5ZEF - chains A and B; structure by X-ray diffraction, 2.01 A resolution.

# Chain A (and B)
Molecule: Arginase
Source organism: Entamoeba histolytica
Notes: EC 3.5.3.1; chain B of this document is another copy of the same molecule, construct and numbering; everything in this record applies to it too
UniProtKB: C4LSS0 (C4LSS0_ENTHI); residues 1-296 here = UniProt positions 1-296
Sequence (312 residues; each row starts with the number of its first residue; numbers below 1 keep their minus sign (His-15 is residue -15)):
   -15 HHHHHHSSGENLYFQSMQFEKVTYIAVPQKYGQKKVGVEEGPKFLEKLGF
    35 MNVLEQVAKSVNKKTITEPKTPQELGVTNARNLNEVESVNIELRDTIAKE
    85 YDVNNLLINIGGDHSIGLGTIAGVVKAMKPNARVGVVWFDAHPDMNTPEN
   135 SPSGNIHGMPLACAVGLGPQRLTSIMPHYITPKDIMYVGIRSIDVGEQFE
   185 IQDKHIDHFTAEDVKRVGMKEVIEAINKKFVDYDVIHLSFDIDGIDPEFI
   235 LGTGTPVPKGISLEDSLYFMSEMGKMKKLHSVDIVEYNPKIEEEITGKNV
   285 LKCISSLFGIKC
Not modelled in the structure: -15 to 0, 295-296 (chain B: -15 to -2, 296)
Sequence notes: expression tag (-15 to 0)
Ion coordination: Mn2+ site 1: His98, Asp124, Asp128, Asp225; Mn2+ site 2: Asp124, His126, Asp225, Asp227
Small-molecule neighbours: norvaline (NVA): His126, Asp128, Asn130, Ser135, Pro136, Ser137, His141, Gly142, Asp178, Glu181, Thr239
Curated features (UniProtKB/Swiss-Prot):
  - binding site (Mn(2+)): His98, Asp124, His126, Asp128, Asp225, Asp227
  - binding site (L-arginine): Asn130, Ser137, Asp178, Asp227, Thr239

# How chain A and chain B interact
Contacting residue pairs (34):
  Lys27(A) with Asn36(B)
  Glu30(A) with Met35(B)
  Lys31(A) with Lys31(B)
  Gly33(A) with Lys31(B)
  Met35(A) with Glu30(B); Met35(B), hydrophobic; Lys47(B)
  Asn36(A) with Lys27(B)
  Glu39(A) with Lys47(B), salt bridge; Thr49(B), hydrogen bond
  Lys43(A) with Lys47(B); Lys48(B); Thr49(B), hydrogen bond (backbone-backbone); Thr51(B), hydrogen bond; Glu76(B), salt bridge
  Ser44(A) with Lys47(B); Lys48(B), hydrogen bond
  Val45(A) with Val45(B); Asn46(B); Lys47(B), hydrogen bond (backbone-backbone)
  Asn46(A) with Val45(B); Asn46(B)
  Lys47(A) with Met35(B); Glu39(B), salt bridge; Lys43(B); Ser44(B); Val45(B), hydrogen bond (backbone-backbone)
  Lys48(A) with Lys43(B); Ser44(B), hydrogen bond
  Thr49(A) with Glu39(B), hydrogen bond; Lys43(B), hydrogen bond (backbone-side chain)
  Ile50(A) with Lys43(B)
  Thr51(A) with Lys43(B), hydrogen bond
  Glu76(A) with Lys43(B), salt bridge
Interface residues without a listed pair, chain A (19 interface residues in all): Ala10, Leu32
Interface residues without a listed pair, chain B (16 interface residues in all): Ala10

# Summary
19 residues of chain A face 16 of chain B across their interface; the contacts include 10 hydrogen bonds and 4
salt bridges. Polar contacts include Glu39(A)-Lys47(B), Lys43(A)-Glu76(B) and Glu39(A)-Thr49(B). Bound to
chain A: norvaline.
Both chains are Arginase (Entamoeba histolytica). Entry 5ZEF (Crystal structure of Entamoeba histolytica
Arginase in complex with L- Norvaline at 2.01 A) was determined by X-ray diffraction together with 5ZEE and
5ZEH from the same study.
